PDB entry 1ZGO | X-ray diffraction, 1.40 A resolution | chains C and D of the 4 polymer chains in the assembly

Chain C (and D):
Protein: Red fluorescent protein drFP583
Organism: Discosoma sp
Notes: chain D of this document is another copy of the same molecule, construct and numbering; everything in this record applies to it too
Reference sequence: Q9U6Y8 (DSRD_DISSP); aligned to UniProt positions 1-225 over residues 1-225
Chain sequence (223 residues; each row starts with the number of its first residue; note: 2 numbers in that range are skipped by the numbering (no residue carries them; nothing is unmodelled there)):
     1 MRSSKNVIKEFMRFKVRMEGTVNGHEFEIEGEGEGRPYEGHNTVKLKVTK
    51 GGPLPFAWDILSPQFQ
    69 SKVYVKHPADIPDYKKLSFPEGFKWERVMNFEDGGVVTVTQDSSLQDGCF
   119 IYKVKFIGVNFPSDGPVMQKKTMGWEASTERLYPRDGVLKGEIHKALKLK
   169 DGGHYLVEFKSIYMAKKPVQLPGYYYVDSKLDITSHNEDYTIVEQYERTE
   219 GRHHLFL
Disordered / not traced: 1-5
Covalent attachments: covalent link Q66-S69
Modified / non-standard residues: Q66 ([2-(3-carbamoyl-1-imino-propyl)-4-(4-hydroxy-benzylidene)-5-oxo-4,5-dihydro-imidazol-1-yl]-acetic acid; CRQ)
Sequence notes: chromophore (66, 66, 66)
UniProt features mapped onto this chain:
  - cross-link: Q66 (2-iminomethyl-5-imidazolinone (Gln-Gly))

Interface between chain C and chain D:
Residue-residue contacts (42):
  T21(C) - E94(D)
  T21(C) - T108(D)
  N23(C) - E94(D)
  G24(C) - K92(D)
  G24(C) - E94(D)  hydrogen bond (backbone-side chain)
  E26(C) - K123(D)  salt bridge
  K92(C) - G24(D)
  E94(C) - N23(D)  hydrogen bond (side chain-backbone)
  E94(C) - G24(D)  hydrogen bond (side chain-backbone)
  E94(C) - G126(D)
  E94(C) - V127(D)
  R95(C) - V127(D)
  V96(C) - V104(D)  hydrophobic
  V96(C) - V127(D)  hydrophobic
  V104(C) - V96(D)  hydrophobic
  V104(C) - T106(D)
  T106(C) - V104(D)
  T106(C) - T106(D)  hydrogen bond
  T106(C) - I125(D)  hydrogen bond (side chain-backbone)
  T106(C) - V127(D)
  V107(C) - V127(D)
  T108(C) - T21(D)
  K123(C) - E26(D)  salt bridge
  K123(C) - I125(D)
  F124(C) - I125(D)
  I125(C) - T106(D)  hydrogen bond (backbone-side chain)
  I125(C) - K123(D)
  I125(C) - F124(D)
  I125(C) - I125(D)  hydrophobic
  G126(C) - E94(D)
  V127(C) - E94(D)
  V127(C) - R95(D)
  V127(C) - V96(D)  hydrophobic
  V127(C) - V107(D)
  N128(C) - K158(D)  hydrogen bond
  N128(C) - I180(D)
  P130(C) - D154(D)
  S131(C) - D154(D)  hydrogen bond
  D154(C) - P130(D)
  D154(C) - S131(D)  hydrogen bond
  K158(C) - N128(D)  hydrogen bond
  I180(C) - N128(D)
Other interface residues (no listed pair), chain C (27 interface residues in all): V22, V105, D132, K178
Other interface residues (no listed pair), chain D (25 interface residues in all): V22, M182

In short:
The interface between chain C and chain D involves 27 residues on one side and 25 on the other; the contacts
include 10 hydrogen bonds and 2 salt bridges. Among the polar pairs are E26(C)-K123(D), G24(C)-E94(D) and
E94(C)-N23(D).
Both chains are Red fluorescent protein drFP583 (Discosoma sp). Entry 1ZGO (High Resolution Crystal Structure
of the Discosoma Red Fluorescent Protein (DsRed)) was determined by X-ray diffraction (same publication as
1ZGP and 1ZGQ).
